7SBB - chains C and X of the 13 polymer chains in the assembly; structure by electron microscopy, 3.10 A resolution.

Chain C:
Molecule: Cas7d
From: Synechocystis sp. PCC 6803
UniProtKB: Q6ZEI6 (Q6ZEI6_SYNY3); residues 1-329 here = UniProt positions 1-329
Amino-acid sequence (329 residues; each row starts with the number of its first residue):
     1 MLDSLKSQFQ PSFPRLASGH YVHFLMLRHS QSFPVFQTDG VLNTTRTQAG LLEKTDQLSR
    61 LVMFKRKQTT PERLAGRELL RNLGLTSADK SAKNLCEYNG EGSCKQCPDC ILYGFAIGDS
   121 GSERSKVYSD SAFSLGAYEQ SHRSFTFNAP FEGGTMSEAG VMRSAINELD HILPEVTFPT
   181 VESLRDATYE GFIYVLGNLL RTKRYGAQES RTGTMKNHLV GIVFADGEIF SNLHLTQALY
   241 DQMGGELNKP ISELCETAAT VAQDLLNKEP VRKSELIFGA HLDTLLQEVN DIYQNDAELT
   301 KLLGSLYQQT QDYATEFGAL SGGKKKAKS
Unresolved in the structure: 321-329

Chain X:
Molecule: ssRNA target
Sequence (33 nucleotides; numbered 1 to 33; the number before each row is that of its first residue):
     1 AGGCAUUGAA AGCGACCACC AGGGGCACAA CAA

Interface between chain C and chain X:
Pairs across the interface (16):
  Ile117(C) - C26(X)  base contact
  Ile117(C) - A27(X)  sugar contact
  Gly118(C) - A27(X)  hydrogen bond to the sugar
  Phe147(C) - C19(X)  base contact
  Met156(C) - C17(X)  base contact
  Met162(C) - C16(X)  hydrogen bond to the sugar
  Met162(C) - C17(X)  sugar contact
  Ser164(C) - C17(X)  sugar contact
  Ser164(C) - A18(X)  hydrogen bond to the phosphate
  Ser164(C) - C19(X)  hydrogen bond to the sugar
  Ala165(C) - C17(X)  sugar contact
  Ile166(C) - C17(X)  sugar contact
  Ile166(C) - A18(X)  hydrogen bond to the sugar
  Ile166(C) - C19(X)  sugar contact
  Asn167(C) - A18(X)  hydrogen bond to the sugar
  Asn167(C) - C19(X)  hydrogen bond to the phosphate
Interface residues without a listed pair, chain C (13 interface residues in all): Glu101, Ala116, Asp119, Thr146
Interface residues without a listed pair, chain X (7 interface residues in all): C28

Overview:
Chain C and chain X form an interface of 13 and 7 residues respectively, with 7 hydrogen bonds. Polar pairs
include Gly118(C)-A27(X), Met162(C)-C16(X) and Ser164(C)-C19(X).
Chain C is Cas7d (Synechocystis sp. PCC 6803) and chain X is ssRNA target; the structure, Structure of type
I-D Cascade bound to a ssRNA target, was determined by electron microscopy, deposited together with 7SBA.
